4LE2 - chains A and B; structure by X-ray diffraction, 2.54 A resolution.

Chain A (and B):
Name: Transcriptional regulatory protein DesR
Organism: Bacillus subtilis subsp. subtilis
Notes: chain B of this document is another copy of the same molecule, construct and numbering; everything in this record applies to it too
Reference sequence: O34723 (DESR_BACSU); numbering as in UniProt (aligned over 1-135)
Chain sequence (139 residues; row label = number of the first residue in the row; numbers below 1 keep their minus sign (Gly-3 is residue -3)):
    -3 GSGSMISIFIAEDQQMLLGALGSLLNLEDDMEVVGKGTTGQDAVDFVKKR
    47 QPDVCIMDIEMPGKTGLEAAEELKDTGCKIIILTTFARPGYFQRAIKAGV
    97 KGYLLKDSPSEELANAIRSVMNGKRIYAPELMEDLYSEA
Unresolved in the structure: -3 to 0, 133-135 (chain B: -3 to -2, 83-84, 131-135)
Sequence notes: expression tag (-3 to 0)
Ion coordination: K+ site 1: Asn22, Glu24, Met27; K+ site 2: Asp54, Glu56, Thr81
UniProt features mapped onto this chain:
  - modified residue: Asp54 (4-aspartylphosphate)
From the paper describing this entry:
  - conformationally variable residues (order/disorder transition): Asp54, Glu56, Phe82, Ala83, Arg84, Tyr99
  - post-translational modification sites: Asp54 (citing earlier work)
  - mutagenesis - R121A: decreased binding to Pdes promoter
  - mutagenesis - M12A, M12A/A16R: abolished binding to DNA
  - mutagenesis - M12A, M12A/A16R: decreased catalytic activity on autophosphorylation
  - mutagenesis - M12A, R121A: unchanged binding to DesK
  - mutagenesis - M12A/A16R: abolished binding to DesK
  - mutagenesis - M12A/A16R, M12D, R121A: abolished signaling in response to cold shock
  - mutagenesis - M12A, D54A, D54N: unchanged signaling

Chain A / chain B interface:
Contacting residue pairs (31; chain A residue first):
  Gln10(A) with Gln10(B); Lys102(B)
  Gln11(A) with Lys102(B); Asp103(B); Ser104(B); Pro105(B); Ser106(B)
  Met12(A) with Leu17(B), hydrophobic; Lys102(B), hydrogen bond (backbone-backbone); Ser104(B), hydrogen bond (backbone-backbone); Pro105(B); Ser106(B); Leu109(B), hydrophobic
  Leu13(A) with Leu13(B), hydrophobic
  Gly15(A) with Ser106(B)
  Ala16(A) with Ala16(B), hydrophobic; Ser106(B)
  Ser19(A) with Leu20(B); Leu23(B)
  Leu79(A) with Met12(B), hydrophobic
  Leu101(A) with Met12(B)
  Lys102(A) with Gln10(B); Gln11(B), hydrogen bond (backbone-backbone); Met12(B), hydrogen bond (backbone-backbone)
  Asp103(A) with Gln11(B)
  Ser104(A) with Gln11(B); Met12(B), hydrogen bond (backbone-backbone)
  Ser106(A) with Gln11(B); Met12(B); Gly15(B); Ala16(B)
Interface residues without a listed pair, chain A (20 interface residues in all): Leu17, Leu20, Leu23, Thr81, Leu100, Pro105, Leu109
Interface residues without a listed pair, chain B (19 interface residues in all): Asp9, Ser19, Leu79, Leu101

In short:
The interface between chain A and chain B involves 20 residues on one side and 19 on the other; the contacts
include 5 hydrogen bonds. Main-chain hydrogen bonds include Met12(A)-Lys102(B), Met12(A)-Ser104(B) and
Lys102(A)-Gln11(B). The paper reports that M12A/A16R, M12D and R121A of chain A abolish signaling in response
to cold shock; a modification site at Asp54(A); 6 substitutions were tested in all.
Both chains are Transcriptional regulatory protein DesR (Bacillus subtilis subsp. subtilis). Entry 4LE2
(Crystal structure of the unphosphorylated receiver domain of DesR in the active state) was determined by
X-ray diffraction together with 4LDZ, 4LE0 and 4LE1 from the same study.
